Entry 9CJK (electron microscopy, 3.70 A resolution); this record covers chains F and E of the 8 polymer chains in the assembly.

[Chain F (and E)]
Name: Transmembrane emp24 domain-containing protein 9
Organism: Homo sapiens
Notes: chain E of this document is another copy of the same molecule, construct and numbering; everything in this record applies to it too
Reference sequence: Q9BVK6 (TMED9_HUMAN); residues 1-235 here = UniProt positions 1-235
Amino-acid sequence (235 residues; each row starts with the number of its first residue):
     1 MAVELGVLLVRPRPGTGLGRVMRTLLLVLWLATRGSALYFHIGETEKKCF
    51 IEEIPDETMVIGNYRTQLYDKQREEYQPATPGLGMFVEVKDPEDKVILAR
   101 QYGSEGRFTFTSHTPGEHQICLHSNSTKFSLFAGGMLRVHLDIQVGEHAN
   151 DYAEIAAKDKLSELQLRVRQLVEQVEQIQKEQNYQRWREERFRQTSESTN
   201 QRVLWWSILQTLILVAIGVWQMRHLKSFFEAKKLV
Unresolved in the structure: 1-158 (chain E: 1-155)
Curated features (UniProtKB/Swiss-Prot):
  - region: C121 to K160 (Required for interaction with STX17)
  - motif: F228 to V235 (COPI vesicle coat-binding), F228, F229 (COPII vesicle coat-binding)
  - modified residue: K160 (N6-acetyllysine)
  - glycosylation: N125 (N-linked (GlcNAc...) asparagine)
Reported in the primary citation:
  - mutagenesis - R223E: decreased binding to COPB2
  - mutagenesis - R223E: unchanged binding to Sec23a
  - mutagenesis - E52R, E52R/E53R: decreased binding to MBP-OR
  - mutagenesis - E53R: unchanged binding to MBP-OR

[Chain F / chain E interface]
Pairs across the interface - 32 pairs, chain F then chain E:
  L161(F) - L161(E)  hydrophobic
  L164(F) - L164(E)  hydrophobic
  L164(F) - V168(E)  hydrophobic
  R167(F) - V172(E)
  V168(F) - V168(E)  hydrophobic
  L171(F) - V172(E)  hydrophobic
  L171(F) - V175(E)  hydrophobic
  Q174(F) - V175(E)
  Q174(F) - E176(E)
  I178(F) - V175(E)  hydrophobic
  E181(F) - Q182(E)
  E181(F) - R186(E)  salt bridge
  Q182(F) - Q182(E)  hydrogen bond (backbone-side chain)
  Q185(F) - Q182(E)  hydrogen bond
  Q185(F) - Q185(E)  hydrogen bond
  Q185(F) - R186(E)
  R188(F) - E189(E)  salt bridge
  E189(F) - E189(E)
  F192(F) - F192(E)  hydrophobic
  W206(F) - L204(E)  hydrophobic
  Q210(F) - Q210(E)  hydrogen bond
  Q210(F) - T211(E)  hydrogen bond
  L214(F) - L214(E)  hydrophobic
  L214(F) - V215(E)  hydrophobic
  I217(F) - V215(E)  hydrophobic
  Q221(F) - G218(E)  hydrogen bond (side chain-backbone)
  Q221(F) - V219(E)
  Q221(F) - M222(E)
  F228(F) - K226(E)
  F229(F) - K226(E)
  F229(F) - F229(E)  hydrophobic
  F229(F) - E230(E)
Other interface residues (no listed pair), chain F (25 interface residues in all): K160, V175, T199, M222, L225
Other interface residues (no listed pair), chain E (29 interface residues in all): Q165, L171, I178, Q179, N200, I208, L225

[Summary]
25 residues of chain F and 29 residues of chain E are in contact; the contacts include 6 hydrogen bonds and 2
salt bridges. Among the polar pairs are E181(F)-R186(E), R188(F)-E189(E) and Q182(F)-Q182(E). The paper
reports that E52R and E52R/E53R of chain F reduce binding to MBP-OR; R223E of chain F reduces binding to
COPB2.
Chain F and chain E are both Transmembrane emp24 domain-containing protein 9 (Homo sapiens); the structure,
Human TMED9 octamer structure, was determined by electron microscopy, deposited together with 9CJL.
